Entry 8U61 (electron microscopy, 4.00 A resolution); this record covers chains D and C of the 5 polymer chains in the assembly.

Chain D (and C):
Molecule: RPA-related protein RADX
From: Homo sapiens
Notes: chain C of this document is another copy of the same molecule, construct and numbering; everything in this record applies to it too
UniProt: Q6NSI4 (RADX_HUMAN); numbering as in UniProt (aligned over 1-855)
Sequence (855 residues; each row starts with the number of its first residue):
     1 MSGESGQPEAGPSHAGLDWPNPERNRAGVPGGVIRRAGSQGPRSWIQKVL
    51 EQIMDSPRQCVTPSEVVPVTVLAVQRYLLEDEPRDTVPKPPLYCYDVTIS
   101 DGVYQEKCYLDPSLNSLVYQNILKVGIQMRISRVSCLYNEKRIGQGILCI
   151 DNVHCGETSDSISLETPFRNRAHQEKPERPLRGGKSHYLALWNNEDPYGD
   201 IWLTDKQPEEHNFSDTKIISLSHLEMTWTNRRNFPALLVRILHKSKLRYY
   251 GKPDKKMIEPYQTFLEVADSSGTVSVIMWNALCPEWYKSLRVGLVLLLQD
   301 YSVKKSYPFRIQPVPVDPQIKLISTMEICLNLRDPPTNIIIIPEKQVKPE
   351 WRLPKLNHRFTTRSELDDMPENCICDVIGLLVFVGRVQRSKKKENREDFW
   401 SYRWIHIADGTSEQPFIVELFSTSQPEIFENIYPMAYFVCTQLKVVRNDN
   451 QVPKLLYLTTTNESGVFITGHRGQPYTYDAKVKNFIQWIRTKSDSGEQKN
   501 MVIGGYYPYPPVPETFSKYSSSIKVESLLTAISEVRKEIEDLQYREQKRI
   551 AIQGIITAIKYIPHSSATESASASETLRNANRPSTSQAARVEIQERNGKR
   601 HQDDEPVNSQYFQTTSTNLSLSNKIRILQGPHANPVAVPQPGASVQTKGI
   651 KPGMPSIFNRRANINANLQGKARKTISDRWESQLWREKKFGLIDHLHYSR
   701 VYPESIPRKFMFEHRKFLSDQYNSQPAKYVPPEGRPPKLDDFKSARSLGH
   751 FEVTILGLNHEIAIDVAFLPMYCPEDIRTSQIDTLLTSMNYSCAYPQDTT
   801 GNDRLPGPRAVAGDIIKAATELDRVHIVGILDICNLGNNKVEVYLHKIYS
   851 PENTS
Not modelled in the structure: 1-42, 567-675, 852-855 (chain C: 1-42, 566-675, 684-690, 852-855)
Reported in the primary citation:
  - binding site for dT25 DNA: R248, Q262, W279, K304, Y307, F309, R333, R396

How chain D and chain C interact:
Pairs across the interface - 15 pairs, chain D then chain C:
  P57(D) - L758(C)
  P57(D) - N759(C)
  P57(D) - H760(C)
  R58(D) - I693(C)
  R58(D) - N759(C)
  R58(D) - E761(C)
  Y138(D) - L758(C)
  Y138(D) - N759(C)
  E140(D) - A531(C)
  E140(D) - I532(C)  hydrogen bond (side chain-backbone)
  E140(D) - N759(C)
  K141(D) - S527(C)
  R142(D) - Q553(C)
  I143(D) - L529(C)  hydrophobic
  I143(D) - Q553(C)
Other interface residues (no listed pair), chain C (14 interface residues in all): F516, S533, I762, V828

Overview:
7 residues of chain D and 14 residues of chain C are in contact; the contacts include 1 hydrogen bond. Its one
hydrogen-bonded contact is E140(D)-I532(C). The paper reports a binding site for dT25 DNA at R248(D), Q262(D)
and W279(D) among others.
Chain D and chain C are both RPA-related protein RADX (Homo sapiens); the structure, Human RADX tetramer bound
to ssDNA, was determined by electron microscopy.
